Entry 1EZV (X-ray diffraction, 2.30 A resolution); this record covers chains E and I of the 11 polymer chains in the assembly.

# Chain E
Name: Ubiquinol-cytochrome C reductase iron-sulfur subunit
From: Saccharomyces cerevisiae
Notes: EC 1.10.2.2
Sequence (185 residues; numbered 31 to 215; the number before each row is that of its first residue):
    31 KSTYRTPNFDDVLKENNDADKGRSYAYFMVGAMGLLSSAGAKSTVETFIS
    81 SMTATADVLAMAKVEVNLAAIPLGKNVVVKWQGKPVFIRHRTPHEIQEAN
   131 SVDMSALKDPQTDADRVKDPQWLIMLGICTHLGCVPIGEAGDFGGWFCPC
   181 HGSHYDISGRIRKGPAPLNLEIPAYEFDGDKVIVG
Disulfide bonds: Cys164-Cys180
Bound ions: 2Fe-2S cluster Fe: Cys159, His161, Cys178, His181
Residues lining bound ligands: 2Fe-2S cluster (FES): Cys159, His161, Leu162, Gly163, Cys164, Cys178, Cys180, His181, Gly182, Ser183, Pro195

# Chain I
Name: Ubiquinol-cytochrome C reductase complex 7.3 kd protein
From: Saccharomyces cerevisiae
Notes: EC 1.10.2.2
Reference sequence: P22289 (UCR9_YEAST); numbering as in UniProt (aligned over 4-58)
Sequence (55 residues; row label = number of the first residue in the row):
     4 SSLYKTFFKRNAVFVGTIFAGAFVFQTVFDTAITSWYENHNKGKLWKDVK
    54 ARIAA

# How chain E and chain I interact
Contacting residue pairs (25; chain E residue first):
  Asp50(E) - Lys8(I)  salt bridge
  Asp50(E) - Arg13(I)  salt bridge
  Lys51(E) - Ser4(I)
  Arg53(E) - Arg13(I)
  Ser54(E) - Ser4(I)
  Ser54(E) - Tyr7(I)
  Tyr57(E) - Tyr7(I)
  Tyr57(E) - Arg13(I)
  Tyr57(E) - Asn14(I)
  Tyr57(E) - Ala15(I)
  Phe58(E) - Tyr7(I)
  Gly61(E) - Ile21(I)
  Gly64(E) - Ile21(I)
  Leu65(E) - Ile21(I)
  Leu65(E) - Gly24(I)
  Leu65(E) - Ala25(I)
  Leu65(E) - Phe28(I)  hydrophobic
  Leu66(E) - Phe28(I)  hydrophobic
  Ser68(E) - Ile21(I)
  Ser68(E) - Phe22(I)
  Ala69(E) - Ala25(I)
  Ala69(E) - Gln29(I)
  Lys72(E) - Gln29(I)
  Ser73(E) - Gln29(I)  hydrogen bond
  Glu76(E) - Gln29(I)
Other interface residues (no listed pair), chain E (16 interface residues in all): Asp48
Other interface residues (no listed pair), chain I (14 interface residues in all): Val16, Phe26

# In short
16 residues of chain E and 14 residues of chain I are in contact; the contacts include 1 hydrogen bond and 2
salt bridges. Polar pairs include Asp50(E)-Lys8(I), Asp50(E)-Arg13(I) and Ser73(E)-Gln29(I). Bound to chain E:
2Fe-2S cluster.
Chain E is Ubiquinol-cytochrome C reductase iron-sulfur subunit and chain I is Ubiquinol-cytochrome C
reductase complex 7.3 kd protein, both from Saccharomyces cerevisiae; the structure, Structure of the yeast
cytochrome BC1 complex co-crystallized with an antibody fv-fragment, was determined by X-ray diffraction.
